Entry 4MGD (X-ray diffraction, 1.90 A resolution); this record covers chains B and G of the 4 polymer chains in the assembly.

== Chain B ==
Molecule: Estrogen receptor
From: Homo sapiens
Notes: fragment: ligand binding domain
UniProtKB: P03372 (ESR1_HUMAN); residues 302-552 here = UniProt positions 302-552
Sequence (255 residues; row label = number of the first residue in the row):
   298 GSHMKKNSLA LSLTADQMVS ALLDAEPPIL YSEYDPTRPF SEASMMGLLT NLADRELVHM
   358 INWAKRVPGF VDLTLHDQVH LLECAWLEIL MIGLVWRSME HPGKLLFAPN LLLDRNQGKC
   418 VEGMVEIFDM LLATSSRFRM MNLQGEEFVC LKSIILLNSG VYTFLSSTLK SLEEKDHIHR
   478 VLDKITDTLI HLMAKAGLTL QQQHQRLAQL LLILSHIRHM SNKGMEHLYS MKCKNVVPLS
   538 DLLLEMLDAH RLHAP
Unresolved in the structure: 298-302, 462-471, 549-552
Differences from the reference sequence: expression tag (298-301); engineered mutation S537 (Tyr in P03372)
Modified residues: C381 (s-hydroxycysteine; CSO); C530 (s-hydroxycysteine; CSO)
Small-molecule neighbours: HPTE (27N; 4,4'-(2,2,2-trichloroethane-1,1-diyl)diphenol): M343, L346, T347, L349, A350, E353, L384, L387, M388, L391, R394, F404, M421, I424, L428, L525, L536, L540

== Chain G ==
Molecule: Nuclear receptor coactivator 1
Notes: fragment: coactivator peptide SRC-1
UniProtKB: Q15788 (NCOA1_HUMAN); numbering as in UniProt (aligned over 686-698)
Sequence (13 residues; each row starts with the number of its first residue):
   686 RHKILHRLLQ EGS
Unresolved in the structure: 686, 697-698
UniProt features mapped onto this chain:
  - motif: L690 to L694 (LXXLL motif 4)
  - modified residue: S698 (Phosphoserine)
  - mutagenesis: L693 to L694 (Slightly affects interactions with steroid receptors. Abolishes interactions with steroid receptors; when associated with A-636; A-637; A-752 and A-753)

== Chain B / chain G interface ==
Contacting residue pairs (18):
  I358(B) - L690(G)  hydrophobic
  I358(B) - L693(G)  hydrophobic
  I358(B) - L694(G)  hydrophobic
  K362(B) - L693(G)  hydrogen bond (side chain-backbone)
  K362(B) - L694(G)  hydrogen bond (side chain-backbone)
  K362(B) - E696(G)  hydrogen bond (side chain-backbone)
  L372(B) - L694(G)  hydrophobic
  L372(B) - Q695(G)
  Q375(B) - L694(G)
  V376(B) - L690(G)  hydrophobic
  V376(B) - H691(G)
  V376(B) - L694(G)  hydrophobic
  L379(B) - L694(G)  hydrophobic
  E380(B) - L690(G)
  D538(B) - I689(G)
  L539(B) - I689(G)
  E542(B) - K688(G)
  E542(B) - I689(G)  hydrogen bond (side chain-backbone)
Also at the interface, not in a pair above, chain B (13 interface residues in all): F367, H373, M543

== Summary ==
13 residues of chain B face 8 of chain G across their interface, with 4 hydrogen bonds. Polar pairs include
K362(B)-L693(G), K362(B)-L694(G) and K362(B)-E696(G). Ligands of chain B: HPTE. UniProt lists 2 mutagenesis
sites on chain G.
Here chain B is Estrogen receptor (Homo sapiens) and chain G is Nuclear receptor coactivator 1. Entry 4MGD
(Crystal structure of hERa-LBD (Y537S) in complex with HPTE) was determined by X-ray diffraction, deposited
together with 4MG5, 4MG6, 4MG7, 4MG8, 4MG9, 4MGA, 4MGB and 4MGC.
